4ACM - chain A; structure by X-ray diffraction, 1.63 A resolution.

Chain A:
Protein: Cyclin-dependent kinase 2
Source organism: Homo sapiens
Notes: EC 2.7.11.22
UniProtKB: P24941 (CDK2_HUMAN); numbering as in UniProt (aligned over 1-298)
Amino-acid sequence (299 residues; each row starts with the number of its first residue; numbering starts at 0):
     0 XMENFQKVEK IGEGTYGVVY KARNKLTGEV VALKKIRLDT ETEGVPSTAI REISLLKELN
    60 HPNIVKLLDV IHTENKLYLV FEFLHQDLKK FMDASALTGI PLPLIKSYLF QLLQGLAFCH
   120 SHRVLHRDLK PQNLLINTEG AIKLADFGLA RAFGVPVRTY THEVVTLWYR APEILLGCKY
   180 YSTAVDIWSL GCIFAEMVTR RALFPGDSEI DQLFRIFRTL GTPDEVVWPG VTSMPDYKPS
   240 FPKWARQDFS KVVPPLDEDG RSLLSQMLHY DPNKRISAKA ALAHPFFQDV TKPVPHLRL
Disordered / not traced: 37-43, 73-74, 151-162
Modified positions: ACE (acetyl group) at position 0
UniProt features mapped onto this chain:
  - active site: D127 (Proton acceptor)
  - binding site (ATP): I10 to V18, K33, E81 to L83, D86, K129 to N132, D145
  - binding site (Mg(2+)): N132, D145
  - site (CDK7 binding): K9, K88, K89, L166
  - modified residue: M1 (N-acetylmethionine), K6 (N6-acetyllysine), T14 (Phosphothreonine), Y15 (Phosphotyrosine), Y19 (Phosphotyrosine), T160 (Phosphothreonine)
  - natural variant: P45 (P45L: In a glioblastoma multiforme sample)
  - mutagenesis: K9 (K9F: Reduced phosphorylation by CAK), T14 (T14A: 2-fold increase in activity), Y15 (Y15F: 2-fold increase in activity), K88 to K89 (Reduced phosphorylation by CAK), T160 (T160A: Abolishes activity), L166 (L166R: Reduced phosphorylation by CAK and reduced kinase activity)
Ligand contacts: 3-AMINO-6- (7YG; 3-amino-6-(4-{[2-(dimethylamino)ethyl]sulfamoyl}phenyl)-N-pyridin-3-ylpyrazine-2-carboxamide): I10, G11, G13, V18, A31, K33, V64, F80, E81, F82, L83, H84, Q85, D86, K89, Q131, N132, L134, A144, D145

Summary:
Chain A binds 3-AMINO-6-. UniProt lists active-site residue D127, 19 ATP-binding residues, Mg2+-binding
residues N132 and D145 and 7 mutagenesis sites.
Chain A is Cyclin-dependent kinase 2 (Homo sapiens); the structure, CDK2 in complex with
3-amino-6-(4-{[2-(dimethylamino)ethyl]sulfamoyl}-phenyl)-N-pyridin-3-ylpyrazine-2-carboxamide, was determined
by X-ray diffraction (same publication as 4ACC, 4ACD, 4ACG and 4ACH).
